7UAP - chains A and L of the 9 polymer chains in the assembly; structure by electron microscopy, 2.80 A resolution.

== Chain A ==
Molecule: Spike glycoprotein
Source organism: Severe acute respiratory syndrome coronavirus 2
UniProt: P0DTC2 (SPIKE_SARS2); numbering as in UniProt; present here: 1-676, 680-1213
Amino-acid sequence (1256 residues; each row starts with the number of its first residue; note: 3 numbers in that range are skipped by the numbering (no residue carries them; nothing is unmodelled there)):
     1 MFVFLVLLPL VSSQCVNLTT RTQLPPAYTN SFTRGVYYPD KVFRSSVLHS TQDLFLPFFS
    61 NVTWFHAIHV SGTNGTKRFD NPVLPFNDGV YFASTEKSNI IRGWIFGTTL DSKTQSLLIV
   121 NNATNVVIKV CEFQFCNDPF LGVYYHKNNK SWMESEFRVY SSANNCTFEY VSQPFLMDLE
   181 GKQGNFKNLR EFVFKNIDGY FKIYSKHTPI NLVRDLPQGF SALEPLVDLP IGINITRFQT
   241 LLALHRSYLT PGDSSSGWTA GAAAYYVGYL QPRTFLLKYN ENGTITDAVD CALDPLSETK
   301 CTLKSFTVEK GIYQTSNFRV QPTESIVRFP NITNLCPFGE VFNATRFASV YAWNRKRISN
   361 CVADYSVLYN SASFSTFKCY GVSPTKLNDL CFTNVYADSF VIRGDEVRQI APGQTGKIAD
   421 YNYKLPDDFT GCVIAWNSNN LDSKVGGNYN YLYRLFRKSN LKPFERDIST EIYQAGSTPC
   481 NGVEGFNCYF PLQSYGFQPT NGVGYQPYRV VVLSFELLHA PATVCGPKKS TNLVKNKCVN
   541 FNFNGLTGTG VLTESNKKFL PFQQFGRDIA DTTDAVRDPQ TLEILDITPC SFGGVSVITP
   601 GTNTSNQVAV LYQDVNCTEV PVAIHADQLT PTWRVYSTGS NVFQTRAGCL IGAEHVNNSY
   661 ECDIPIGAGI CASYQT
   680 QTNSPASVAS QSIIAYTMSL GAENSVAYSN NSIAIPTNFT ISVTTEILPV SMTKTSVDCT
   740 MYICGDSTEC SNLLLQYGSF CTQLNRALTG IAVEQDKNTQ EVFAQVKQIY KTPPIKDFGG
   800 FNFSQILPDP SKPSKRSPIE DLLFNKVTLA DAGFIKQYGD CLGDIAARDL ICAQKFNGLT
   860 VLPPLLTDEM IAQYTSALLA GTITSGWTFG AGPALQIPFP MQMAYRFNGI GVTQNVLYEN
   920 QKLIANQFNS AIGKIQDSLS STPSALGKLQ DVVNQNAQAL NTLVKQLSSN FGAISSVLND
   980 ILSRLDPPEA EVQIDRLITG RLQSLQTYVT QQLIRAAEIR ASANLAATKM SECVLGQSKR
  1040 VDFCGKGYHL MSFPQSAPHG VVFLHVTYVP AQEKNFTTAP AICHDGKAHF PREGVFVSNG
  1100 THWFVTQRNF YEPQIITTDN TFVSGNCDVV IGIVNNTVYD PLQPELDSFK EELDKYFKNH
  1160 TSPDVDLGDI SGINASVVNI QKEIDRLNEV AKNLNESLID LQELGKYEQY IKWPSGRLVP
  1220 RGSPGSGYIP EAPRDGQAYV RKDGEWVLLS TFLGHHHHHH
Unresolved in the structure: 1-13, 71-76, 249-255, 680-688, 830-855, 1146-1259
Differences from the reference sequence: conflict Pro817 (Phe in P0DTC2), Pro892 (Ala in P0DTC2), Pro899 (Ala in P0DTC2), Pro942 (Ala in P0DTC2), Pro986 (Lys in P0DTC2), Pro987 (Val in P0DTC2); expression tag (1214-1259)
Disulfides: Cys15-Cys136, Cys131-Cys166, Cys291-Cys301, Cys336-Cys361, Cys379-Cys432, Cys391-Cys525, Cys480-Cys488, Cys538-Cys590, Cys617-Cys649, Cys662-Cys671, Cys738-Cys760, Cys743-Cys749, Cys1032-Cys1043, Cys1082-Cys1126
Covalent attachments: N-acetylglucosamine (NAG) linked to Asn61, Asn122, Asn149, Asn165, Asn234, Asn282, Asn331, Asn343, Asn616, Asn709, Asn717, Asn801, Asn1074, Asn1098, Asn1134
Swiss-Prot annotation at these positions:
  - region: Asn280 to Cys301 (Putative superantigen), Arg403 to Asp405 (Integrin-binding motif), Asn448 to Phe456 (Immunodominant HLA epitope recognized by the CD8+), Ser816 to Tyr837 (Fusion peptide 1), Lys835 to Phe855 (Fusion peptide 2), Asp1163 to Glu1202 (Heptad repeat 2)
  - site: Arg815, Ser816 (Cleavage)
  - glycosylation: Asn17 (N-linked (GlcNAc...) (complex) asparagine), Asn61 (N-linked (GlcNAc...) (hybrid) asparagine), Asn74 (N-linked (GlcNAc...) (complex) asparagine), Asn122 (N-linked (GlcNAc...) (hybrid) asparagine), Asn149 (N-linked (GlcNAc...) (complex) asparagine), Asn165 (N-linked (GlcNAc...) (complex) asparagine), Asn234 (N-linked (GlcNAc...) (high mannose) asparagine), Asn282 (N-linked (GlcNAc...) (complex) asparagine), Thr323 (O-linked (GalNAc) threonine), Ser325 (O-linked (HexNAc...) serine), Asn331 (N-linked (GlcNAc...) (complex) asparagine), Asn343 (N-linked (GlcNAc...) (complex) asparagine), Asn603 (N-linked (GlcNAc...) (hybrid) asparagine), Asn616 (N-linked (GlcNAc...) (complex) asparagine), Asn657 (N-linked (GlcNAc...) (complex) asparagine), Thr676 (O-linked (GlcNAc...) threonine), Asn709 (N-linked (GlcNAc...) (high mannose) asparagine), Asn717 (N-linked (GlcNAc...) (hybrid) asparagine), Asn801 (N-linked (GlcNAc...) (hybrid) asparagine), Asn1074 (N-linked (GlcNAc...) (hybrid) asparagine) and 5 more in UniProt
  - natural variant: Leu5 (L5F: In strain: Iota/B.1.526), Ser13 (S13I: In strain: Epsilon/B.1.427/B.1.429), Leu18 (L18F: In strain: Beta/B.1.351, Gamma/P.1 and 1 more), Thr19 (T19I: In strain: Omicron/BQ.1.1, Omicron/XBB.1.5 and 1 more; T19R: In strain: Delta/B.1.617.2, Omicron/BA.2 and 4 more), Thr20 (T20N: In strain: Gamma/P.1), Leu24 to Ala27 (sequence variant, change not given here; In strain: Omicron/BA.2, Omicron/BA.2.12.1 and 6 more), Pro26 (P26S: In strain: Gamma/P.1), Gln52 (Q52H: In strain: Omicron/EG.5.1), Ala67 (A67V: In strain: Eta/B.1.525, Omicron/BA.1), His69 to Val70 (deletion: In strain: Alpha/B.1.1.7, Eta/B.1.525 and 5 more), Gly75 (G75V: In strain: Lambda/C.37), Thr76 (T76I: In strain: Lambda/C.37), 79 further natural variant entries in UniProt
  - mutagenesis: His69 to Val70 (Increased incorporation of cleaved spike into virions), Asn121 (N121Q: Partial loss of biliverdin affinity), Arg190 (R190K: Partial loss of biliverdin affinity), Asn234 (N234Q: Increased resistance to neutralizing antibodies), Asn331 (N331Q: Reduced viral infectivity), Asn343 (N343Q: Reduced viral infectivity), Leu452 (L452R: Increased resistance to neutralizing antibodies. Decreases HLA binding to NF9 epitope. Increased binding affinity to human ACE2), Tyr453 (Y453F: Decreased HLA binding to NF9 epitope. Increased binding affinity to human ACE2), Ala475 (A475V: Increased resistance to neutralizing antibodies), Val483 (V483A: Increased resistance to neutralizing antibodies), Glu484 (E484D: Increased replication in human TMEM106B overexpressing cells), Phe490 (F490L: Increased resistance to neutralizing antibodies and human covalescent sera neutralization), 6 further mutagenesis entries in UniProt
Reported in the primary citation:
  - post-translational modification sites: Asn122, Asn149

== Chain L ==
Molecule: C1520 Fab Light Chain
Source organism: Homo sapiens
Notes: antibody fragment or engineered binder
Amino-acid sequence (217 residues; each row starts with the number of its first residue; note: 1 number in that range is skipped by the numbering (no residue carries it; nothing is unmodelled there); a row labelled like 54A-54D holds insertion residues (54A, then the next letters in order); X marks 1 residue of unknown identity (built as UNK)):
     1 QLVLTQSPS
    11 ASASLGASVN LTCTLSS
   27A G
    28 HNSYAIAWHQ QQPEKGPRYL MSLNSDG
54A-54D SHTK
    55 GDGIPDRFSG SSSGAERFLT ISSLQSEDEA DYYCQTWDTG IRVFGGGTRL TV
  106A L
   107 GQPKAAPSVT LFPPSSEELQ ANKATLVCLI SDFYPGAVTV AWKADSSPVK AGVETTTPSK
   167 QSNNKYAASS YLSLTPXQWK SHRSYSCQVT HEGSTVEKTV APTECS
Unresolved in the structure: 108-212
Disulfides: Cys23-Cys88
Covalent attachments: N-acetylglucosamine (NAG) linked to Asn20

== Interface between chain A and chain L ==
Contacting residue pairs (8; chain A residue first):
  Gly181(A) - Trp91(L)
  Gly181(A) - Asp92(L)
  Lys182(A) - Tyr31(L)
  Lys182(A) - Asp92(L)  hydrogen bond (backbone-backbone)
  Lys182(A) - Thr93(L)
  Gln183(A) - Tyr31(L)
  Gln183(A) - Ala32(L)  hydrogen bond (side chain-backbone)
  Gln183(A) - Trp91(L)
Other interface residues (no listed pair), chain A (4 interface residues in all): Gly184
Other interface residues (no listed pair), chain L (6 interface residues in all): Thr90

== Overview ==
4 residues of chain A and 6 residues of chain L are in contact, with 2 hydrogen bonds. Polar contacts include
Gln183(A)-Ala32(L) and Lys182(A)-Asp92(L). N-acetylglucosamine is covalently linked to Asn61(A), Asn122(A),
Asn149(A), Asn165(A), Asn234(A) and Asn282(A) and 9 more. N-acetylglucosamine is covalently linked to
Asn20(L). From the paper: modification sites Asn122(A) and Asn149(A).
Here chain A is Spike glycoprotein (Severe acute respiratory syndrome coronavirus 2) and chain L is C1520 Fab
Light Chain (Homo sapiens). Entry 7UAP (Structure of the SARS-CoV-2 S 6P trimer in complex with the
neutralizing antibody Fab fragment, C1520) was determined by electron microscopy (same publication as 7UAQ and
7UAR).
